Entry 1VQM (X-ray diffraction, 2.30 A resolution); this record covers chains 0 and Q of the 32 polymer chains in the assembly.

[Chain 0]
Molecule: 23S ribosomal RNA
Source organism: Haloarcula marismortui
Sequence (2922 nucleotides; row label = number of the first residue in the row):
     2 UUGGCUACUA UGCCAGCUGG UGGAUUGCUC GGCUCAGGCG CUGAUGAAGG ACGUGCCAAG
    62 CUGCGAUAAG CCAUGGGGAG CCGCACGGAG GCGAAGAACC AUGGAUUUCC GAAUGAGAAU
   122 CUCUCUAACA AUUGCUUCGC GCAAUGAGGA ACCCCGAGAA CUGAAACAUC UCAGUAUCGG
   182 GAGGAACAGA AAACGCAAUG UGAUGUCGUU AGUAACCGCG AGUGAACGCG AUACAGCCCA
   242 AACCGAAGCC CUCACGGGCA AUGUGGUGUC AGGGCUACCU CUCAUCAGCC GACCGUCUCG
   302 ACGAAGUCUC UUGGAACAGA GCGUGAUACA GGGUGACAAC CCCGUACUCG AGACCAGUAC
   362 GACGUGCGGU AGUGCCAGAG UAGCGGGGGU UGGAUAUCCC UCGCGAAUAA CGCAGGCAUC
   422 GACUGCGAAG GCUAAACACA ACCUGAGACC GAUAGUGAAC AAGUAGUGUG AACGAACGCU
   482 GCAAAGUACC CUCAGAAGGG AGGCGAAAUA GAGCAUGAAA UCAGUUGGCG AUCGAGCGAC
   542 AGGGCAUACA AGGUCCCUCG ACGAAUGACC GACGCGCGAG CGUCCAGUAA GACUCACGGG
   602 AAGCCGAUGU UCUGUCGUAC GUUUUGAAAA ACGAGCCAGG GAGUGUGUCU GCAUGGCAAG
   662 UCUAACCGGA GUAUCCGGGG AGGCACAGGG AAACCGACAU GGCCGCAGGG CUUUGCCCGA
   722 GGGCCGCCGU CUUCAAGGGC GGGGAGCCAU GUGGACACGA CCCGAAUCCG GACGAUCUAC
   782 GCAUGGACAA GAUGAAGCGU GCCGAAAGGC ACGUGGAAGU CUGUUAGAGU UGGUGUCCUA
   842 CAAUACCCUC UCGUGAUCUA UGUGUAGGGG UGAAAGGCCC AUCGAGUCCG GCAACAGCUG
   902 GUUCCAAUCG AAACAUGUCG AAGCAUGACC UCCGCCGAGG UAGUCUGUGA GGUAGAGCGA
   962 CCGAUUGGUG UGUCCGCCUC CGAGAGGAGU CGGCACACCU GUCAAACUCC AAACUUACAG
  1022 ACGCCGUUUG ACGCGGGGAU UCCGGUGCGC GGGGUAAGCC UGUGUACCAG GAGGGGAACA
  1082 ACCCAGAGAU AGGUUAAGGU CCCCAAGUGU GGAUUAAGUG UAAUCCUCUG AAGGUGGUCU
  1142 CGAGCCCUAG ACAGCCGGGA GGUGAGCUUA GAAGCAGCUA CCCUCUAAGA AAAGCGUAAC
  1202 AGCUUACCGG CCGAGGUUUG AGGCGCCCAA AAUGAUCGGG ACUCAAAUCC ACCACCGAGA
  1262 CCUGUCCGUA CCACUCAUAC UGGUAAUCGA GUAGAUUGGC GCUCUAAUUG GAUGGAAGUA
  1322 GGGGUGAAAA CUCCUAUGGA CCGAUUAGUG ACGAAAAUCC UGGCCAUAGU AGCAGCGAUA
  1382 GUCGGGUGAG AACCCCGACG GCCUAAUGGA UAAGGGUUCC UCAGCACUGC UGAUCAGCUG
  1442 AGGGUUAGCC GGUCCUAAGU CAUACCGCAA CUCGACUAUG ACGAAAUGGG AAACGGGUUA
  1502 AUAUUCCCGU GCCACUAUGC AGUGAAAGUU GACGCCCUGG GGUCGAUCAC GCUGGGCAUU
  1562 CGCCCAGUCG AACCGUCCAA CUCCGUGGAA GCCGUAAUGG CAGGAAGCGG ACGAACGGCG
  1622 GCAUAGGGAA ACGUGAUUCA ACCUGGGGCC CAUGAAAAGA CGAGCAUAGU GUCCGUACCG
  1682 AGAACCGACA CAGGUGUCCA UGGCGGCGAA AGCCAAGGCC UGUCGGGAGC AACCAACGUU
  1742 AGGGAAUUCG GCAAGUUAGU CCCGUACCUU CGGAAGAAGG GAUGCCUGCU CCGGAACGGA
  1802 GCAGGUCGCA GUGACUCGGA AGCUCGGACU GUCUAGUAAC AACAUAGGUG ACCGCAAAUC
  1862 CGCAAGGACU CGUACGGUCA CUGAAUCCUG CCCAGUGCAG GUAUCUGAAC ACCUCGUACA
  1922 AGAGGACGAA GGACCUGUCA ACGGCGGGGG UAACUAUGAC CCUCUUAAGG UAGCGUAGUA
  1982 CCUUGCCGCA UCAGUAGCGG CUUGCAUGAA UGGAUUAACC AGAGCUUCAC UGUCCCAACG
  2042 UUGGGCCCGG UGAACUGUAC AUUCCAGUGC GGAGUCUGGA GACACCCAGG GGGAAGCGAA
  2102 GACCCUAUGG AGCUUUACUG CAGGCUGUCG CUGAGACGUG GUCGCCGAUG UGCAGCAUAG
  2162 GUAGGAGACA CUACACAGGU ACCCGCGCUA GCGGGCCACC GAGUCAACAG UGAAAUACUA
  2222 CCCGUCGGUG ACUGCGACUC UCACUCCGGG AGGAGGACAC CGAUAGCCGG GCAGUUUGAC
  2282 UGGGGCGGUA CGCGCUCGAA AAGAUAUCGA GCGCGCCCUA UGGCUAUCUC AGCCGGGACA
  2342 GAGACCCGGC GAAGAGUGCA AGAGCAAAAG AUAGCUUGAC AGUGUUCUUC CCAACGAGGA
  2402 ACGCUGACGC GAAAGCGUGG UCUAGCGAAC CAAUUAGCCU GCUUGAUGCG GGCAAUUGAU
  2462 GACAGAAAAG CUACCCUAGG GAUAACAGAG UCGUCACUCG CAAGAGCACA UAUCGACCGA
  2522 GUGGCUUGCU ACCUCGAUGU CGGUUCCCUC CAUCCUGCCC GUGCAGAAGC GGGCAAGGGU
  2582 GAGGUUGUUC GCCUAUUAAA GGAGGUCGUG AGCUGGGUUU AGACCGUCGU GAGACAGGUC
  2642 GGCUGCUAUC UACUGGGUGU GUAAUGGUGU CUGACAAGAA CGACCGUAUA GUACGAGAGG
  2702 AACUACGGUU GGUGGCCACU GGUGUACCGG UUGUUCGAGA GAGCACGUGC CGGGUAGCCA
  2762 CGCCACACGG GGUAAGAGCU GAACGCAUCU AAGCUCGAAA CCCACUUGGA AAAGAGACAC
  2822 CGCCGAGGUC CCGCGUACAA GACGCGGUCG AUAGACUCGG GGUGUGCGCG UCGAGGUAAC
  2882 GAGACGUUAA GCCCACGAGC ACUAACAGAC CAAAGCCAUC AU
Disordered / not traced: 2-9, 126-127, 715, 971-998, 1560, 1952-1963, 2137-2236, 2339-2343, 2665-2666, 2915-2923
Differences from the reference sequence: modified residue (628, 2587-2588, 2619, 2621)
Modified positions: 1MA (6-hydro-1-methyladenosine-5'-monophosphate) at position 628, OMU (o2'-methyluridine 5'-monophosphate) at position 2587, OMG (o2'-methylguanosine-5'-monophosphate) at position 2588, UR3 (3-methyluridine-5'-monophoshate) at position 2619, PSU (pseudouridine-5'-monophosphate) at position 2621
Metal / ion sites: Mg2+ site 1 near G28 (its only coordinating residue here); Sr2+ site 1: C34, U457; Na+ site 1: C40, C443; Na+ site 2: G56, A59, G61; Sr2+ site 2: C85, A86, C87 (shared with 1 residue of chain T); Na+ site 3 near U108 (its only coordinating residue here); Na+ site 4: C141, G142; Na+ site 5 near U146 (its only coordinating residue here); Sr2+ site 3: G147, A183 (shared with 1 residue of chain M); Mg2+ site 2: C162, U2276; Mg2+ site 3: A165, A167, C168; Na+ site 6: A165, A166, A167; 47 more Mg2+ sites not listed; 53 more Na+ sites not listed; 2 more K+ sites not listed; 75 more Sr2+ sites not listed

[Chain Q]
Name: 50S ribosomal protein L21e
Source organism: Haloarcula marismortui
Reference sequence: P12734 (RL21_HALMA); residues 0-95 here = UniProt positions 0-95
Sequence (96 residues; row label = number of the first residue in the row; numbering starts at 0):
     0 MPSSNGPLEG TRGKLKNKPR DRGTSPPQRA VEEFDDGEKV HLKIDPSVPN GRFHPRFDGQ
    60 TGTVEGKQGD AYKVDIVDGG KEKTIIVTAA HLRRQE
Disordered / not traced: 0
Metal / ion sites: Na+: Asp20, Gly22, Ser24, Ser46

[How chain 0 and chain Q interact]
Contacting residue pairs (112; chain 0 residue first):
  G948(0) - Gln94(Q)  base contact
  G948(0) - Glu95(Q)  hydrogen bond to the sugar
  U949(0) - His40(Q)  hydrogen bond to the base
  U949(0) - Gln94(Q)  hydrogen bond to the base
  U949(0) - Glu95(Q)  hydrogen bond to the sugar
  G950(0) - His40(Q)  sugar contact
  G950(0) - Gly58(Q)  hydrogen bond to the base
  A951(0) - Lys42(Q)  phosphate contact
  A951(0) - Asp57(Q)  sugar contact
  A951(0) - Gly58(Q)  sugar contact
  G952(0) - Lys42(Q)  phosphate contact
  G953(0) - Gly12(Q)  phosphate contact
  G953(0) - Lys13(Q)  phosphate contact
  G953(0) - Lys17(Q)  base contact
  A1007(0) - Arg11(Q)  hydrogen bond to the phosphate
  C1008(0) - Arg11(Q)  salt bridge to the phosphate
  U1009(0) - Lys15(Q)  salt bridge to the phosphate
  C1010(0) - Pro18(Q)  phosphate contact
  A1018(0) - Gly58(Q)  sugar contact
  A1018(0) - Gln59(Q)  hydrogen bond to the sugar
  A1018(0) - Thr60(Q)  hydrogen bond to the base
  C1019(0) - Lys38(Q)  hydrogen bond to the phosphate
  C1019(0) - Thr60(Q)  sugar contact
  C1019(0) - Gln94(Q)  hydrogen bond to the base
  A1020(0) - Lys38(Q)  salt bridge to the phosphate
  G2295(0) - Ser3(Q)  base contact
  G2295(0) - Asn4(Q)  hydrogen bond to the phosphate
  G2295(0) - Gly5(Q)  hydrogen bond to the phosphate
  C2296(0) - Ser2(Q)  hydrogen bond to the base
  C2296(0) - Ser3(Q)  hydrogen bond to the phosphate
  C2296(0) - Asn4(Q)  phosphate contact
  C2296(0) - Gly5(Q)  hydrogen bond to the phosphate
  C2296(0) - Pro6(Q)  phosphate contact
  C2296(0) - Leu7(Q)  hydrogen bond to the phosphate
  C2296(0) - Glu8(Q)  hydrogen bond to the phosphate
  U2297(0) - Ser2(Q)  hydrogen bond to the base
  U2297(0) - Leu7(Q)  phosphate contact
  U2297(0) - Glu8(Q)  phosphate contact
  U2297(0) - Gly9(Q)  hydrogen bond to the phosphate
  U2297(0) - Thr10(Q)  phosphate contact
  U2297(0) - Arg11(Q)  hydrogen bond to the sugar
  C2298(0) - Ser2(Q)  base contact
  C2298(0) - Arg11(Q)  salt bridge to the phosphate
  G2299(0) - Pro1(Q)  base contact
  G2299(0) - Ser2(Q)  base contact
  A2300(0) - Pro1(Q)  base contact
  A2303(0) - Asp57(Q)  sugar contact
  G2304(0) - Lys13(Q)  salt bridge to the phosphate
  G2304(0) - Arg55(Q)  hydrogen bond to the phosphate
  A2305(0) - Arg55(Q)  salt bridge to the phosphate
  U2306(0) - Pro1(Q)  phosphate contact
  A2307(0) - Pro1(Q)  phosphate contact
  A2353(0) - Arg21(Q)  hydrogen bond to the base
  A2354(0) - Arg21(Q)  salt bridge to the phosphate
  G2363(0) - Leu7(Q)  base contact
  G2363(0) - Arg11(Q)  hydrogen bond to the phosphate
  A2364(0) - Arg11(Q)  salt bridge to the phosphate
  A2364(0) - Leu14(Q)  hydrogen bond to the sugar
  A2364(0) - Lys15(Q)  phosphate contact
  G2365(0) - Leu14(Q)  sugar contact
  G2365(0) - Lys15(Q)  phosphate contact
  G2365(0) - Asn16(Q)  hydrogen bond to the phosphate
  G2365(0) - Pro45(Q)  sugar contact
  G2365(0) - Ser46(Q)  phosphate contact
  C2366(0) - Asn16(Q)  phosphate contact
  C2366(0) - Arg21(Q)  phosphate contact
  C2366(0) - Gly22(Q)  hydrogen bond to the phosphate
  C2366(0) - Thr23(Q)  phosphate contact
  C2366(0) - Ser46(Q)  hydrogen bond to the phosphate
  A2367(0) - Gly22(Q)  phosphate contact
  A2367(0) - Thr23(Q)  hydrogen bond to the phosphate
  A2370(0) - Ser46(Q)  hydrogen bond to the base
  A2370(0) - Pro48(Q)  base contact
  G2385(0) - Gln67(Q)  base contact
  U2386(0) - Gln67(Q)  hydrogen bond to the base
  U2387(0) - Thr83(Q)  hydrogen bond to the sugar
  C2388(0) - His53(Q)  sugar contact
  C2388(0) - Phe56(Q)  phosphate contact
  C2388(0) - Lys82(Q)  phosphate contact
  C2388(0) - Thr83(Q)  hydrogen bond to the phosphate
  U2389(0) - His53(Q)  sugar contact
  U2389(0) - Arg55(Q)  phosphate contact
  U2389(0) - Phe56(Q)  phosphate contact
  U2389(0) - Lys82(Q)  salt bridge to the phosphate
  U2390(0) - Asn4(Q)  sugar contact
  U2390(0) - Arg55(Q)  salt bridge to the phosphate
  C2392(0) - Arg55(Q)  hydrogen bond to the sugar
  C2392(0) - Asp77(Q)  hydrogen bond to the sugar
  C2392(0) - Lys82(Q)  hydrogen bond to the phosphate
  C2393(0) - Asp77(Q)  sugar contact
  C2393(0) - Gly78(Q)  sugar contact
  C2393(0) - Gly79(Q)  hydrogen bond to the phosphate
  C2393(0) - Lys80(Q)  phosphate contact
  C2393(0) - Lys82(Q)  salt bridge to the phosphate
  A2394(0) - Gly79(Q)  phosphate contact
  A2394(0) - Lys80(Q)  hydrogen bond to the phosphate
  A2395(0) - Lys80(Q)  salt bridge to the phosphate
  A2402(0) - Gly50(Q)  hydrogen bond to the phosphate
  A2402(0) - Arg51(Q)  sugar contact
  C2403(0) - Asn49(Q)  phosphate contact
  C2403(0) - Gly50(Q)  hydrogen bond to the phosphate
  C2403(0) - Gln67(Q)  hydrogen bond to the base
  C2403(0) - Ala70(Q)  phosphate contact
  C2403(0) - Ile85(Q)  sugar contact
  G2404(0) - Gln67(Q)  phosphate contact
  G2404(0) - Gly68(Q)  phosphate contact
  G2404(0) - Asp69(Q)  hydrogen bond to the phosphate
  G2404(0) - Ala70(Q)  phosphate contact
  C2423(0) - Leu7(Q)  sugar contact
  U2424(0) - Gly5(Q)  sugar contact
  U2424(0) - Pro6(Q)  phosphate contact
  U2424(0) - Leu7(Q)  sugar contact
Other interface residues (no listed pair), chain 0 (52 interface residues in all): G2310, A2311, C2391, U2422, A2425
Other interface residues (no listed pair), chain Q (54 interface residues in all): Val76, Glu81, Ile84, Arg93

[Overview]
Chain 0 and chain Q form an interface of 52 and 54 residues respectively; the contacts include 41 hydrogen
bonds and 12 salt bridges. Polar pairs include U949(0)-His40(Q), U949(0)-Gln94(Q) and G950(0)-Gly58(Q). C34(0)
and U457(0) form the Sr2+ site 1.
Chain 0 is 23S ribosomal RNA and chain Q is 50S ribosomal protein L21e, both from Haloarcula marismortui; the
structure, The structure of the transition state analogue "DAN" bound to the large ribosomal subunit of
haloarcula ..., was determined by X-ray diffraction, deposited together with 1VQ4, 1VQ5, 1VQ8, 1VQ9, 1VQK,
1VQL, 1VQO and 1VQP.
